PDB entry 6X59 | electron microscopy, 2.98 A resolution | chains A and I of the 11 polymer chains in the assembly

[Chain A]
Name: Histone H3.2
From: Homo sapiens
Reference sequence: Q71DI3 (H32_HUMAN); residues 1-135 here correspond to UniProt positions 2-136 (UniProt number = residue number + 1)
Amino-acid sequence (135 residues; row label = number of the first residue in the row):
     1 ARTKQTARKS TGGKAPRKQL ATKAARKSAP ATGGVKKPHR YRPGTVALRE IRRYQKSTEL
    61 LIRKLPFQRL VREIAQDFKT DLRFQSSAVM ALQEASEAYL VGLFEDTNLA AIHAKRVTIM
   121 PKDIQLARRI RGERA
Unresolved in the structure: 1-36, 135
Differences from the reference sequence: conflict Ala-110 (Cys111 in Q71DI3)
UniProt features mapped onto this chain:
  - modified residue: Arg-2 (Asymmetric dimethylarginine), Thr-3 (Phosphothreonine), Lys-4 (Allysine), Gln-5 (5-glutamyl dopamine), Thr-6 (Phosphothreonine), Arg-8 (Citrulline), Lys-9 (N6,N6,N6-trimethyllysine), Ser-10 (ADP-ribosylserine), Thr-11 (Phosphothreonine), Lys-14 (N6-(2-hydroxyisobutyryl)lysine), Arg-17 (Asymmetric dimethylarginine), Lys-18 (N6-(2-hydroxyisobutyryl)lysine), Lys-23 (N6-(2-hydroxyisobutyryl)lysine), Arg-26 (Citrulline), Lys-27 (N6,N6,N6-trimethyllysine), Ser-28 (ADP-ribosylserine), Lys-36 (N6,N6,N6-trimethyllysine), Lys-37 (N6-methyllysine), Tyr-41 (Phosphotyrosine), Lys-56 (N6,N6,N6-trimethyllysine) and 8 more in UniProt
  - lipidation: Lys-18 (N6-decanoyllysine)

[Chain I]
Molecule: 147-nt DNA strand
Sequence (147 nucleotides; each row starts with the number of its first residue; numbering starts at 0):
     0 CTGGAGAATC CCGGTGCCGA GGCCGCTCAA TTGGTCGTAG ACAGCTCTAG CACCGCTTAA
    60 ACGCACGTAC GCGCTGTCCC CCGCGTTTTA ACCGCCAAGG GGATTACTCC CTAGTCTCCA
   120 GGCACGTGTC AGATATATAC ATCCTGT
Unresolved in the structure: 0, 146

[How chain A and chain I interact]
Residue-residue contacts (20; chain A residue first):
  Arg-40(A) / DT144(I)  phosphate contact
  Tyr-41(A) / DC142(I)  phosphate contact
  Tyr-41(A) / DC143(I)  phosphate contact
  Arg-42(A) / DA68(I)  salt bridge to the phosphate
  Arg-42(A) / DC143(I)  hydrogen bond to the phosphate
  Pro-43(A) / DA68(I)  phosphate contact
  Thr-45(A) / DC143(I)  hydrogen bond to the phosphate
  Arg-63(A) / DA59(I)  sugar contact
  Arg-63(A) / DA60(I)  salt bridge to the phosphate
  Arg-72(A) / DC50(I)  salt bridge to the phosphate
  Arg-83(A) / DC50(I)  phosphate contact
  Phe-84(A) / DG49(I)  sugar contact
  Phe-84(A) / DC50(I)  hydrogen bond to the phosphate
  Gln-85(A) / DG49(I)  phosphate contact
  Ser-86(A) / DG49(I)  hydrogen bond to the phosphate
  Arg-116(A) / DG70(I)  phosphate contact
  Arg-116(A) / DC71(I)  phosphate contact
  Val-117(A) / DG70(I)  hydrogen bond to the phosphate
  Thr-118(A) / DG70(I)  hydrogen bond to the phosphate
  Met-120(A) / DC71(I)  phosphate contact
Other interface residues (no listed pair), chain A (18 interface residues in all): His-39, Leu-82, Lys-115
Other interface residues (no listed pair), chain I (12 interface residues in all): DC65, DC69

[Summary]
18 residues of chain A and 12 residues of chain I are in contact, with 6 hydrogen bonds and 3 salt bridges.
Among the polar pairs are Arg-42(A)/DC143(I), Thr-45(A)/DC143(I) and Phe-84(A)/DC50(I).
Chain A is Histone H3.2 (Homo sapiens) and chain I is a 147-nt DNA strand; the structure, The mouse cGAS
catalytic domain binding to human assembled nucleosome, was determined by electron microscopy (same
publication as 6X5A and 6XJD).
